PDB entry 6YSF | electron microscopy, 3.40 A resolution | chains B and C of the 7 polymer chains in the assembly

== Chain B ==
Protein: Chemotaxis motB protein
Organism: Clostridium sporogenes
Reference sequence: A0A1V9IL35 (A0A1V9IL35_CLOSG); residues 1-251 here = UniProt positions 1-251
Chain sequence (251 residues; numbered 1 to 251; the number before each row is that of its first residue):
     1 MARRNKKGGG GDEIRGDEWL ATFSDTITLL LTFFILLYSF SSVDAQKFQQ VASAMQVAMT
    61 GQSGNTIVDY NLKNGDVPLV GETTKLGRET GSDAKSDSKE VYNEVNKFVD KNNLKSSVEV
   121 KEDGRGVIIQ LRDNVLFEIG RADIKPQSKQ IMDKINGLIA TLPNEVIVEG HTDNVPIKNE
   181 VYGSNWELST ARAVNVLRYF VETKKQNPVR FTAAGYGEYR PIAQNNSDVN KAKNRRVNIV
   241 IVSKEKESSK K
Not modelled in the structure: 1-10, 44-251

== Chain C ==
Protein: Chemotaxis MotA protein
Organism: Clostridium sporogenes
Reference sequence: A0A2X3BQ48 (A0A2X3BQ48_CLOSG); numbering as in UniProt (aligned over 1-270)
Chain sequence (270 residues; numbered 1 to 270; the number before each row is that of its first residue):
     1 MKKRDILTPI GFVLCFGLVL WGMASGGSNL KVFWDVASVF ITIGGSMAAM LITYPMDEFK
    61 RLLIVIRQTF KDNGMSNIDV IQNFVDLSRK ARREGLLSLE DAINNLTDDY MKKGLRMVVD
   121 GIEPETIREI MELEIDEMEK RHKSGADMLK TWGGYAPAFG MVGTLIGLIQ MLANLTDSST
   181 IASGMGKALI TTFYGSLMAN AVFNPMGANL MFKSGVEATT REMVLEGVLA IQSGVNPRIM
   241 EEKLVSYLSP PERQAYSKVQ VSGEGAAQNG
Not modelled in the structure: 1-7, 260-270

== Interface between chain B and chain C ==
Pairs across the interface - 16 pairs, chain B then chain C:
  D12(B) - K143(C)
  I14(B) - D147(C)
  I14(B) - K150(C)
  I14(B) - T151(C)
  W19(B) - P157(C)
  W19(B) - A158(C)
  W19(B) - T192(C)
  T22(B) - M161(C)
  T22(B) - L165(C)
  F23(B) - M161(C)  hydrophobic
  T26(B) - M161(C)
  T26(B) - L165(C)
  L30(B) - L168(C)  hydrophobic
  L30(B) - M185(C)  hydrophobic
  F34(B) - I181(C)  hydrophobic
  F34(B) - M185(C)  hydrophobic
Other interface residues (no listed pair), chain B (10 interface residues in all): G16, F33
Other interface residues (no listed pair), chain C (14 interface residues in all): G154, L172

== In short ==
The interface between chain B and chain C involves 10 residues on one side and 14 on the other.
Chain B is Chemotaxis motB protein and chain C is Chemotaxis MotA protein, both from Clostridium sporogenes;
the structure, Structure of the flagellar MotAB stator complex from Clostridium sporogenes, was determined by
electron microscopy together with 6YSL from the same study.
